PDB entry 4FOL | X-ray diffraction, 2.07 A resolution | chains A and B

== Chain A (and B) ==
Molecule: S-formylglutathione hydrolase
From: Saccharomyces cerevisiae
Notes: EC 3.1.2.12; chain B of this document is another copy of the same molecule, construct and numbering; everything in this record applies to it too
UniProt: P40363 (SFGH_YEAST); numbering as in UniProt (aligned over 1-299)
Sequence (299 residues; numbered 1 to 299; the number before each row is that of its first residue):
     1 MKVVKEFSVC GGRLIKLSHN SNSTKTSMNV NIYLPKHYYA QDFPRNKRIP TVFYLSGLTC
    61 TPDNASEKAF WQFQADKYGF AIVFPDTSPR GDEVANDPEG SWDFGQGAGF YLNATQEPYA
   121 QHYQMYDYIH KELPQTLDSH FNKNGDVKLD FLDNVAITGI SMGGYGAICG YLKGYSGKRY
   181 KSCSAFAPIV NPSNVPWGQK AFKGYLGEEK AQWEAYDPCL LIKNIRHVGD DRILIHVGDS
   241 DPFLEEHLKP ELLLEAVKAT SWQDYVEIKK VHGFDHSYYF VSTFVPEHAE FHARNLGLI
Unresolved in the structure: 42-47, 143-147, 208-212 (chain B: 41-47, 143-147, 209-212)
Differences from the reference sequence: engineered mutation Ile-160 (His in P40363)
Swiss-Prot annotation at these positions:
  - active site (Charge relay system): Ser-161, Asp-241, His-276
  - binding site (Cu cation): Met-1, His-140

== How chain A and chain B interact ==
Residue-residue contacts (33; chain A residue first):
  Phe-7(A) / Asp-275(B)
  Phe-7(A) / Ser-277(B)
  Phe-7(A) / Tyr-279(B)  hydrophobic
  Ser-8(A) / Gly-273(B)  hydrogen bond (side chain-backbone)
  Ser-8(A) / Phe-274(B)
  Val-9(A) / Tyr-279(B)  hydrophobic
  Val-9(A) / Thr-283(B)
  Cys-10(A) / Phe-274(B)
  Cys-10(A) / Thr-283(B)  hydrogen bond (backbone-side chain)
  Leu-14(A) / Tyr-279(B)
  Ser-66(A) / Tyr-279(B)
  Glu-67(A) / Glu-67(B)
  Glu-67(A) / Lys-68(B)
  Glu-67(A) / Phe-70(B)
  Glu-67(A) / Tyr-279(B)
  Lys-68(A) / Glu-67(B)
  Lys-68(A) / Phe-70(B)
  Ala-69(A) / Phe-70(B)
  Phe-70(A) / Phe-70(B)  hydrophobic
  Phe-70(A) / Ser-282(B)
  Gln-72(A) / Tyr-279(B)
  Gly-273(A) / Ser-8(B)  hydrogen bond (backbone-side chain)
  Phe-274(A) / Ser-8(B)
  Phe-274(A) / Cys-10(B)
  Asp-275(A) / Phe-7(B)
  Tyr-279(A) / Phe-7(B)  hydrophobic
  Tyr-279(A) / Val-9(B)  hydrophobic
  Tyr-279(A) / Leu-14(B)
  Tyr-279(A) / Ser-66(B)
  Tyr-279(A) / Glu-67(B)
  Tyr-279(A) / Gln-72(B)
  Thr-283(A) / Val-9(B)
  Thr-283(A) / Cys-10(B)  hydrogen bond (side chain-backbone)
Interface residues without a listed pair, chain A (20 interface residues in all): Asn-31, His-272, Ser-277, Ser-282

== Summary ==
The interface between chain A and chain B involves 20 residues on one side and 17 on the other, with 4
hydrogen bonds. Polar contacts include Ser-8(A)/Gly-273(B) and Cys-10(A)/Thr-283(B). From UniProt: 3
active-site residues and Cu cation-binding residues Met-1(A) and His-140(A) on chain A.
Chain A and chain B are both S-formylglutathione hydrolase (Saccharomyces cerevisiae); the structure,
S-formylglutathione hydrolase Variant H160I, was determined by X-ray diffraction together with 4FLM from the
same study.
